PDB entry 1EBD | X-ray diffraction, 2.60 A resolution | chains A and B of the 3 polymer chains in the assembly

[Chain A (and B)]
Name: Dihydrolipoamide dehydrogenase
From: Geobacillus stearothermophilus
Notes: EC 1.8.1.4; chain B of this document is another copy of the same molecule, construct and numbering; everything in this record applies to it too
Reference sequence: P11959 (DLD1_BACST); residues 7-461 here = UniProt positions 7-461
Chain sequence (455 residues; row label = number of the first residue in the row):
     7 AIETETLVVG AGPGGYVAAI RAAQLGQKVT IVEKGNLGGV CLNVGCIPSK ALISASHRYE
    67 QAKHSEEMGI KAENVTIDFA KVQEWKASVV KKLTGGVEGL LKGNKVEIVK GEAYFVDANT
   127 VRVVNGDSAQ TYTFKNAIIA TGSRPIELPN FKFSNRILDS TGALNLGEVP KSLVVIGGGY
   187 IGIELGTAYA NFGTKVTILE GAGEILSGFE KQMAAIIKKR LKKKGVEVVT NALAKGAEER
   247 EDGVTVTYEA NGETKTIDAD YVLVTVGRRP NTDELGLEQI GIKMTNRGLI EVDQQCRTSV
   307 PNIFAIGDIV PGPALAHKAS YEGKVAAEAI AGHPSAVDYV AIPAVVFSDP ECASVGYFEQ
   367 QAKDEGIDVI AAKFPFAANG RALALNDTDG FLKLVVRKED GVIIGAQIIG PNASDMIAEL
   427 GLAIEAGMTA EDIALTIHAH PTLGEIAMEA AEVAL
Swiss-Prot annotation at these positions:
  - active site: His446 (Proton acceptor)
  - binding site (FAD): Glu39 to Cys47, Lys56, Ala119, Asp314, Ala322
  - binding site (NAD(+)): Gly183 to Ile187, Glu206, Thr271 to Arg274
Disulfides: Cys47-Cys52
Residues lining bound ligands: FAD (flavin-adenine dinucleotide): Val15, Gly16, Ala17, Gly18, Pro19, Gly20, Gly21, Val38, Glu39, Lys40, Gly41, Asn42, Gly44, Gly45, Val46, Cys47, Val50, Gly51, Cys52, Ser55, Lys56, Gly117, Glu118, Ala119, Ala146, Thr147, Gly148, Ser149, Ser166, Leu170, Tyr186, Ile187, Arg274, Ile312, Gly313, Asp314, Ala320, Leu321, Ala322, Ala325
From the paper describing this entry:
  - conformationally variable residues (side-chain flip): His446, Glu451
  - catalytic residues: His446
  - contacts within the chain: His446-Glu451 (hydrogen bond)

[How chain A and chain B interact]
Contacting residue pairs (129):
  Lys56(A) - Arg387(B)
  Lys56(A) - Pro447(B)
  Ala57(A) - Ala390(B)  hydrophobic
  Ser60(A) - Met74(B)
  Ser60(A) - Arg387(B)
  Ser60(A) - Ala390(B)  hydrogen bond (side chain-backbone)
  Ser60(A) - Leu391(B)
  Ala61(A) - Ile76(B)
  Arg64(A) - Gln67(B)
  Arg64(A) - Ser71(B)  hydrogen bond
  Arg64(A) - Met74(B)
  Arg64(A) - Ile76(B)
  Arg64(A) - Leu391(B)  hydrogen bond (side chain-backbone)
  Tyr65(A) - Ile76(B)
  Gln67(A) - Arg64(B)
  Gln67(A) - Gln67(B)  hydrogen bond
  Ser71(A) - Arg64(B)  hydrogen bond
  Glu72(A) - Lys87(B)
  Glu73(A) - Lys87(B)
  Glu73(A) - Trp91(B)
  Met74(A) - Ser60(B)
  Met74(A) - Arg64(B)
  Met74(A) - Val88(B)
  Met74(A) - Trp91(B)  hydrophobic
  Gly75(A) - Thr82(B)
  Gly75(A) - Ile83(B)
  Gly75(A) - Asp84(B)  hydrogen bond (backbone-backbone)
  Gly75(A) - Lys87(B)
  Ile76(A) - Ala61(B)
  Ile76(A) - Val81(B)  hydrophobic
  Ile76(A) - Thr82(B)
  Lys77(A) - Asn80(B)
  Lys77(A) - Val81(B)
  Lys77(A) - Thr82(B)  hydrogen bond (backbone-backbone)
  Lys77(A) - Lys87(B)
  Glu79(A) - Glu79(B)  hydrogen bond (backbone-backbone)
  Glu79(A) - Asn80(B)
  Asn80(A) - Lys77(B)
  Asn80(A) - Ala78(B)
  Asn80(A) - Glu79(B)  hydrogen bond (backbone-backbone)
  Val81(A) - Ile76(B)  hydrophobic
  Val81(A) - Lys77(B)
  Val81(A) - Ala78(B)  hydrophobic
  Thr82(A) - Gly75(B)
  Thr82(A) - Ile76(B)
  Thr82(A) - Lys77(B)  hydrogen bond (backbone-backbone)
  Ile83(A) - Met74(B)
  Ile83(A) - Gly75(B)
  Ile83(A) - Ile76(B)  hydrophobic
  Asp84(A) - Gly75(B)  hydrogen bond (backbone-backbone)
  Lys87(A) - Glu73(B)
  Lys87(A) - Gly75(B)
  Val88(A) - Met74(B)
  Trp91(A) - Met74(B)  hydrophobic
  Trp91(A) - Leu389(B)
  Trp91(A) - Ala390(B)
  Trp91(A) - Asn392(B)  hydrogen bond
  Val95(A) - Leu389(B)  hydrophobic
  Lys98(A) - Ala383(B)  hydrogen bond (side chain-backbone)
  Lys98(A) - Leu389(B)
  Leu99(A) - Ala384(B)
  Leu99(A) - Leu389(B)  hydrophobic
  His323(A) - Ile443(B)
  His323(A) - His444(B)  hydrogen bond (side chain-backbone)
  His323(A) - Ala445(B)
  His323(A) - His446(B)  hydrogen bond
  His323(A) - Glu451(B)  salt bridge
  Tyr327(A) - Ile443(B)  hydrophobic
  Tyr345(A) - Ile443(B)  hydrophobic
  Ile348(A) - Ile443(B)  hydrophobic
  Pro349(A) - Ile443(B)
  Pro349(A) - His444(B)
  Pro349(A) - Ala445(B)
  Val351(A) - Ala445(B)  hydrophobic
  Phe353(A) - Arg387(B)
  Phe353(A) - Pro447(B)
  Gly386(A) - Ile53(B)
  Arg387(A) - Phe353(B)
  Leu389(A) - Trp91(B)
  Leu389(A) - Val95(B)  hydrophobic
  Leu389(A) - Leu99(B)  hydrophobic
  Ala390(A) - Ser60(B)  hydrogen bond (backbone-side chain)
  Ala390(A) - Trp91(B)
  Leu391(A) - Ser60(B)
  Leu391(A) - Arg64(B)
  Asn392(A) - Trp91(B)  hydrogen bond
  Asn418(A) - Asn418(B)  hydrogen bond
  Asn418(A) - Asp421(B)  hydrogen bond
  Ser420(A) - Thr448(B)
  Asp421(A) - Asn418(B)  hydrogen bond
  Asp421(A) - Thr448(B)
  Asp421(A) - Leu449(B)  hydrogen bond (side chain-backbone)
  Asp421(A) - Gly450(B)  hydrogen bond (side chain-backbone)
  Glu425(A) - Ala424(B)
  Glu425(A) - Glu425(B)
  Glu425(A) - Leu428(B)
  Leu428(A) - Glu425(B)
  Leu428(A) - Asp438(B)
  Leu428(A) - Ile439(B)  hydrophobic
  Leu428(A) - Thr442(B)
  Glu431(A) - Asp438(B)
  Glu431(A) - Thr442(B)  hydrogen bond
  Ala432(A) - Met434(B)  hydrophobic
  Met434(A) - Leu428(B)  hydrophobic
  Met434(A) - Met434(B)  hydrophobic
  Thr442(A) - Leu428(B)
  Thr442(A) - Glu431(B)
  Ile443(A) - His323(B)
  Ile443(A) - Tyr327(B)  hydrophobic
  Ile443(A) - Tyr345(B)  hydrophobic
  Ile443(A) - Ile348(B)  hydrophobic
  Ile443(A) - Pro349(B)
  His444(A) - His323(B)  hydrogen bond (backbone-side chain)
  Ala445(A) - His323(B)
  Ala445(A) - Val351(B)  hydrophobic
  His446(A) - Cys47(B)  hydrogen bond
  His446(A) - Cys52(B)
  His446(A) - Ala322(B)
  His446(A) - His323(B)
  His446(A) - Val351(B)
  Pro447(A) - Lys56(B)
  Pro447(A) - Phe353(B)
  Thr448(A) - Ser420(B)
  Thr448(A) - Asp421(B)
  Leu449(A) - Asp421(B)  hydrogen bond (backbone-side chain)
  Gly450(A) - Asp421(B)  hydrogen bond (backbone-side chain)
  Glu451(A) - His323(B)  salt bridge
  Met454(A) - His323(B)
  Glu458(A) - Lys330(B)  salt bridge
Interface residues without a listed pair, chain A (70 interface residues in all): Cys52, Ile53, Ala68, Ala78, Ala347, Ala424, Gly427, Ala429, Asp438, Ile439, Leu441
Interface residues without a listed pair, chain B (72 interface residues in all): Ala57, Tyr65, Ala68, Lys98, Gly386, Met422, Ile423, Ala429, Ala432, Met454

[In short]
70 residues of chain A and 72 residues of chain B are in contact, with 27 hydrogen bonds and 3 salt bridges.
Polar contacts include His323(A)-Glu451(B), Glu458(A)-Lys330(B) and Ser60(A)-Ala390(B). Chain A binds
flavin-adenine dinucleotide. From the paper: the catalytic residue His446(A); conformational variability at
His446(A) and Glu451(A).
Both chains are Dihydrolipoamide dehydrogenase (Geobacillus stearothermophilus). Entry 1EBD (Dihydrolipoamide
dehydrogenase complexed with the binding domain of the dihydrolipoamide acetylase) was determined by X-ray
diffraction.
